Entry 7TLF (X-ray diffraction, 2.80 A resolution); this record covers chains C and D of the 4 polymer chains in the assembly.

Chain C:
Molecule: Phycoerythrin alpha-subunit 2
From: Proteomonas sulcata
Reference sequence: A0A067YSJ2 (A0A067YSJ2_9CRYP); residues 1-67 here correspond to UniProt positions 35-101 (UniProt number = residue number + 34)
Chain sequence (67 residues; each row starts with the number of its first residue):
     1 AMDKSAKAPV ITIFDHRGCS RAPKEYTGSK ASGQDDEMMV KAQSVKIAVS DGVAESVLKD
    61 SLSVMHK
Unresolved in the structure: 1-4, 27-28, 67
Covalently attached groups: 15,16-dihydrobiliverdin (DBV) linked to C19

Chain D:
Molecule: Phycoerythrin beta-subunit
From: Proteomonas sulcata
Chain sequence (177 residues; numbered 1 to 177; the number before each row is that of its first residue):
     1 MLDAFSRVVT NADSKAAYVG GADLQALKKF ISEGNKRLDA VNSIVSNASC IVSDAVSGMI
    61 CENPSLISPS GNCYTNRRMA ACLRDAEIIL RYVSYALLSG DSSVLEDRCL NGLKETYSSL
   121 GVPANGNARA VSIMKACSVA FVNNTASQKK LSTPQGDCSG LASEVAGYFD KVTSAIS
Unresolved in the structure: 1-2, 11-12
Covalently attached groups: phycoerythrobilin (PEB) linked to C50, C61, C82, C158

Chain C / chain D interface:
Residue-residue contacts (58; chain C residue first):
  K7(C) - D13(D)
  K7(C) - Y92(D)  hydrogen bond (backbone-side chain)
  A8(C) - R91(D)
  P9(C) - V9(D)  hydrophobic
  P9(C) - R91(D)
  P9(C) - Y95(D)  hydrophobic
  V10(C) - R91(D)
  I11(C) - V41(D)  hydrophobic
  I11(C) - V45(D)
  I11(C) - S94(D)
  I11(C) - L98(D)  hydrophobic
  I13(C) - L38(D)
  I13(C) - N42(D)
  E25(C) - Y18(D)
  Y26(C) - Y18(D)
  Y26(C) - G20(D)  hydrogen bond (side chain-backbone)
  Y26(C) - G21(D)
  Y26(C) - A22(D)
  Y26(C) - D23(D)  hydrogen bond
  S29(C) - G21(D)
  S29(C) - A22(D)  hydrogen bond (backbone-backbone)
  K30(C) - A22(D)
  A31(C) - Q25(D)
  D35(C) - G21(D)
  D35(C) - Q25(D)
  D35(C) - K28(D)  salt bridge
  M38(C) - G20(D)
  M38(C) - L24(D)
  M39(C) - Y18(D)  hydrophobic
  M39(C) - V19(D)
  M39(C) - G20(D)
  V40(C) - V19(D)  hydrogen bond (backbone-backbone)
  V40(C) - L24(D)  hydrophobic
  V40(C) - L38(D)  hydrophobic
  K41(C) - A17(D)
  K41(C) - Y18(D)
  A42(C) - F5(D)  hydrophobic
  A42(C) - A16(D)
  A42(C) - A17(D)  hydrogen bond (backbone-backbone)
  Q43(C) - V8(D)
  Q43(C) - S14(D)  hydrogen bond (side chain-backbone)
  Q43(C) - A16(D)
  S44(C) - V8(D)
  I47(C) - R84(D)
  I47(C) - E87(D)
  I47(C) - R91(D)
  V49(C) - A80(D)
  V49(C) - R84(D)
  D51(C) - N76(D)
  A54(C) - M79(D)  hydrophobic
  A54(C) - L83(D)  hydrophobic
  E55(C) - N76(D)
  V57(C) - S53(D)
  L58(C) - I67(D)  hydrophobic
  S61(C) - S57(D)  hydrogen bond
  M65(C) - I60(D)  hydrophobic
  M65(C) - P64(D)  hydrophobic
  M65(C) - I67(D)  hydrophobic
Other interface residues (no listed pair), chain C (32 interface residues in all): A6, D36, L62, V64
Other interface residues (no listed pair), chain D (38 interface residues in all): C61, I88

Summary:
Chain C and chain D form an interface of 32 and 38 residues respectively, with 8 hydrogen bonds and 1 salt
bridge. Polar contacts include D35(C)-K28(D), K7(C)-Y92(D) and Y26(C)-G20(D).
Chain C is Phycoerythrin alpha-subunit 2 and chain D is Phycoerythrin beta-subunit, both from Proteomonas
sulcata; the structure, Structure of the photoacclimated Light Harvesting Complex PE545 from Proteomonas
sulcata, was determined by X-ray diffraction together with 7TJA, 7S96 and 7S97 from the same study.
